8A5F - chain A; structure by X-ray diffraction, 1.38 A resolution.

Chain A:
Protein: Endonuclease III
Organism: Deinococcus radiodurans R1
UniProt: Q9RRQ0 (Q9RRQ0_DEIRA); residues 19-266 here correspond to UniProt positions 12-259 (UniProt number = residue number - 7)
Sequence (248 residues; numbered 19 to 266; the number before each row is that of its first residue):
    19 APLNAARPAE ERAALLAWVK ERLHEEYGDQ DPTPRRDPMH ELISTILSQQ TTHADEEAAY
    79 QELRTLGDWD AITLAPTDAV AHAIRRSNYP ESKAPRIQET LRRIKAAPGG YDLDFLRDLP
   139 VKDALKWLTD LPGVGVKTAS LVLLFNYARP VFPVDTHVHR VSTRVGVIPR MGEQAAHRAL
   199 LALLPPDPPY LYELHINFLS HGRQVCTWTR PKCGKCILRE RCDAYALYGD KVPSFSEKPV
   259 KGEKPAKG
Not modelled in the structure: 256-266
Sequence notes: engineered mutation Q68 (Arg61 in Q9RRQ0)
Bound ions: Mg2+ site 1: I122, K123, A125, G127, G128; Mg2+ site 2: T147, L149, V152; 4Fe-4S cluster Fe: C224, C231, C234, C240
Small-molecule neighbours: 4Fe-4S cluster (SF4): V179, R182, V183, H219, V223, C224, P229, K230, C231, C234, L236, R237, C240, A242, Y243, V250

Summary:
Ligands of chain A: 4Fe-4S cluster. I122, K123, A125, G127 and G128 form the Mg2+ site 1. The Mg2+ site 2 is
built by T147, L149 and V152.
Chain A is Endonuclease III (Deinococcus radiodurans R1); the structure, Crystal structure of Deinococcus
radiodurans Endonuclease III-1 R61Q variant, was determined by X-ray diffraction (same publication as 8A5C and
8A5G).
